Entry 9N5D (X-ray diffraction, 3.35 A resolution); this record covers chains A and H of the 13 polymer chains in the assembly.

[Chain A]
Molecule: DNA-directed RNA polymerase II subunit RPB1
Source organism: Saccharomyces cerevisiae S288C
Notes: EC 2.7.7.6
Reference sequence: P04050 (RPB1_YEAST); numbering as in UniProt (aligned over 1-1733)
Chain sequence (1733 residues; row label = number of the first residue in the row):
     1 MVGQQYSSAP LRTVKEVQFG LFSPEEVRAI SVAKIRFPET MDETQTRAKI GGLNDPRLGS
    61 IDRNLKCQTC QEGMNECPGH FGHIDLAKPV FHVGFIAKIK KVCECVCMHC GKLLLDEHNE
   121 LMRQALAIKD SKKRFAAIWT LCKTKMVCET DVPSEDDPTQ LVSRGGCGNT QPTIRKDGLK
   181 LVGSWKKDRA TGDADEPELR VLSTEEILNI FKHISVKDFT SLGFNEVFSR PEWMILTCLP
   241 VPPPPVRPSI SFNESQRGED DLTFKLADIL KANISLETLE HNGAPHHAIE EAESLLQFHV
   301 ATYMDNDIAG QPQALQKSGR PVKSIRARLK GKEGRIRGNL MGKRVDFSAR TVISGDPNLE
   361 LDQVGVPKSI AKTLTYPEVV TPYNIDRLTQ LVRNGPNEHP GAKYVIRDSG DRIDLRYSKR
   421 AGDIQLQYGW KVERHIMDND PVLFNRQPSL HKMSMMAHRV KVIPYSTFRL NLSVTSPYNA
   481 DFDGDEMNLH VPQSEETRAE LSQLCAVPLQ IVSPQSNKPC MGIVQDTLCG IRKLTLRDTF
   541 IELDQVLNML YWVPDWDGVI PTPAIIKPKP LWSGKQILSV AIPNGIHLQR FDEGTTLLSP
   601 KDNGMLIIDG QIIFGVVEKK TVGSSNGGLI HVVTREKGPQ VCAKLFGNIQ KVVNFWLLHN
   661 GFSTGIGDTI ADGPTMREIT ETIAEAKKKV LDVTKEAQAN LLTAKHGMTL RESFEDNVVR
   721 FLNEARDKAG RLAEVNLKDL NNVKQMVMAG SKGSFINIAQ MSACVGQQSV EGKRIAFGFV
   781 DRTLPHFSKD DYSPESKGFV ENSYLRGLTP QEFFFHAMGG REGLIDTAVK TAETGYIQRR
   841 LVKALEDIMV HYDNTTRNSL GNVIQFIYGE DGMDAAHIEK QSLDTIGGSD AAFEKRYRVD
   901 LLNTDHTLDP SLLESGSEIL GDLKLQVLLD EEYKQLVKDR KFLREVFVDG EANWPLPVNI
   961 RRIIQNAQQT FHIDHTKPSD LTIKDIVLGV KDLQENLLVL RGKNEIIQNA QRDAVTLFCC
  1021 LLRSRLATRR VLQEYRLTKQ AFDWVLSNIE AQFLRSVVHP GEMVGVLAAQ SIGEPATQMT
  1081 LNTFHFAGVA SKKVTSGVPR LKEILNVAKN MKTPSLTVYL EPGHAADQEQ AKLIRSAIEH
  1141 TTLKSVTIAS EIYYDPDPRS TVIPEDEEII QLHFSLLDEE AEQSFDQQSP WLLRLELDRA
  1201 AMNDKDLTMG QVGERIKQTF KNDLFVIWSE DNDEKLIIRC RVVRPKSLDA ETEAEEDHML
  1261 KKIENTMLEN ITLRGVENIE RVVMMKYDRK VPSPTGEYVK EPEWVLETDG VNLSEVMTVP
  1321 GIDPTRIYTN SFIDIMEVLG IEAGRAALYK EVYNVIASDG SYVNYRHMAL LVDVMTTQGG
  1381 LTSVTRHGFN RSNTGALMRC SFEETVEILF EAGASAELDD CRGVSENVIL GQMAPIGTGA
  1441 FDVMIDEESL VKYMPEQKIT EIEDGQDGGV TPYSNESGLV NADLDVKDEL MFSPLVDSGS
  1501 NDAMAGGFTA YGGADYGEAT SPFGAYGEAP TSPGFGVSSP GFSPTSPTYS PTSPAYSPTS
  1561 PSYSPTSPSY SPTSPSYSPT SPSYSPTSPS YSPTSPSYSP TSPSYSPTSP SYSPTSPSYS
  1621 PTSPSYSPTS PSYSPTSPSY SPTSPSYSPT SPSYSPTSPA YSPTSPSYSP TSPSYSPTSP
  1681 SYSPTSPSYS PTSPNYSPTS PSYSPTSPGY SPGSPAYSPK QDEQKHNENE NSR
Not modelled in the structure: 1-2, 154-160, 187-198, 250-256, 1082-1091, 1177-1186, 1244-1256, 1447-1733
Swiss-Prot annotation at these positions:
  - region: Pro248 to Asp260 (Lid loop), Asn306 to Lys323 (Rudder loop), Pro810 to Glu822 (Bridging helix)
  - binding site (Zn(2+)): Cys67, Cys70, Cys77, His80, Cys107, Cys110, Cys148, Cys167
  - binding site (Mg(2+)): Asp481, Asp483, Asp485
  - modified residue: Thr1471 (Phosphothreonine)
  - cross-link (Glycyl lysine isopeptide (Lys-Gly)): Lys695 (interchain with G-Cter in ubiquitin), Lys1246 (interchain with G-Cter in ubiquitin), Lys1350 (interchain with G-Cter in ubiquitin)
  - natural variant: Ser1653 to Pro1659 (deletion: In strain: A364A)
  - mutagenesis: Lys1246 (K1246R: Impairs ubiquitination during transcription stress)
Disulfides: Cys105-Cys142
Metal / ion sites: Zn2+ site 1: Cys67, Cys70, Cys77; Zn2+ site 2: Cys110, Cys167; Mg2+: Asp483, Asp485

[Chain H]
Molecule: DNA-directed RNA polymerases I, II, and III subunit RPABC3
Source organism: Saccharomyces cerevisiae S288C
Reference sequence: P20436 (RPAB3_YEAST); residue numbers follow UniProt; this construct covers 1-146
Chain sequence (146 residues; numbered 1 to 146; the number before each row is that of its first residue):
     1 MSNTLFDDIF QVSEVDPGRY NKVCRIEAAS TTQDQCKLTL DINVELFPVA AQDSLTVTIA
    61 SSLNLEDTPA NDSSATRSWR PPQAGDRSLA DDYDYVMYGT AYKFEEVSKD LIAVYYSFGG
   121 LLMRLEGNYR NLNNLKQENA YLLIRR
Not modelled in the structure: 1, 64-75
Swiss-Prot annotation at these positions:
  - region: Asp16 to Thr39 (Non-specific ssDNA binding)
  - modified residue: Ser2 (N-acetylserine), Thr68 (Phosphothreonine)

[How chain A and chain H interact]
Residue-residue contacts - 62 pairs, chain A then chain H:
  Arg537(A) - Tyr20(H)
  Arg537(A) - Arg25(H)
  Arg537(A) - Asp41(H)  salt bridge
  Arg537(A) - Gly120(H)  hydrogen bond (side chain-backbone)
  Arg537(A) - Leu122(H)
  Asp538(A) - Tyr20(H)
  Asp538(A) - Asn21(H)  hydrogen bond (side chain-backbone)
  Asp538(A) - Lys22(H)  hydrogen bond (side chain-backbone)
  Asp538(A) - Val23(H)  hydrogen bond (side chain-backbone)
  Phe540(A) - Asn43(H)
  Phe540(A) - Leu121(H)  hydrophobic
  Leu543(A) - Trp79(H)  hydrophobic
  Val559(A) - Thr76(H)
  Val559(A) - Ser78(H)
  Ile560(A) - Ser78(H)
  Ile560(A) - Trp79(H)  hydrogen bond (backbone-backbone)
  Pro561(A) - Trp79(H)
  Thr562(A) - Tyr98(H)
  Pro563(A) - Trp79(H)
  Pro563(A) - Tyr98(H)
  Ala564(A) - Met97(H)
  Ala564(A) - Tyr98(H)  hydrogen bond (backbone-backbone)
  Ala564(A) - Phe118(H)
  Ile565(A) - Asn43(H)
  Ile565(A) - Leu46(H)  hydrophobic
  Ile565(A) - Tyr95(H)
  Ile565(A) - Val96(H)
  Ile565(A) - Met97(H)  hydrophobic
  Ile566(A) - Val96(H)  hydrogen bond (backbone-backbone)
  Ile566(A) - Tyr98(H)  hydrophobic
  Ile566(A) - Tyr141(H)  hydrophobic
  Lys567(A) - Asp91(H)  salt bridge
  Lys567(A) - Tyr93(H)
  Lys567(A) - Asp94(H)
  Lys567(A) - Tyr95(H)
  Lys567(A) - Val96(H)  hydrogen bond (backbone-backbone)
  Pro568(A) - Leu46(H)  hydrophobic
  Pro568(A) - Asp94(H)
  Pro570(A) - Trp79(H)  hydrophobic
  Leu571(A) - Leu46(H)  hydrophobic
  Trp572(A) - Trp79(H)  hydrophobic
  Ser573(A) - Gly119(H)  hydrogen bond (side chain-backbone)
  Lys575(A) - Gly119(H)
  Lys575(A) - Gly120(H)
  Leu597(A) - Tyr102(H)  hydrogen bond (backbone-side chain)
  Leu597(A) - Tyr115(H)  hydrophobic
  Leu597(A) - Leu122(H)
  Leu598(A) - Arg25(H)  hydrogen bond (backbone-side chain)
  Leu598(A) - Thr39(H)
  Leu598(A) - Tyr102(H)
  Leu598(A) - Leu122(H)
  Leu598(A) - Arg124(H)
  Ser599(A) - Arg25(H)
  Pro600(A) - Arg25(H)
  Asp602(A) - Tyr20(H)
  Leu606(A) - Tyr102(H)  hydrophobic
  Ile613(A) - Tyr102(H)  hydrophobic
  Ile613(A) - Ser117(H)  hydrogen bond (backbone-side chain)
  Ile613(A) - Gly120(H)
  Ile613(A) - Leu122(H)
  Phe614(A) - Leu122(H)  hydrophobic
  Asp739(A) - Arg19(H)  salt bridge
Interface residues without a listed pair, chain A (32 interface residues in all): Leu536, Gly558, Gln576, Lys601
Interface residues without a listed pair, chain H (33 interface residues in all): Arg77, Lys103, Met123

[In short]
The interface between chain A and chain H involves 32 residues on one side and 33 on the other, with 12
hydrogen bonds and 3 salt bridges. Polar contacts include Arg537(A)-Asp41(H), Lys567(A)-Asp91(H) and
Asp739(A)-Arg19(H).
Here chain A is DNA-directed RNA polymerase II subunit RPB1 and chain H is DNA-directed RNA polymerases I, II,
and III subunit RPABC3, both from Saccharomyces cerevisiae S288C. Entry 9N5D (RNA polymerase II elongation
complex with 8-oxoG at +1 site, CMP added) was determined by X-ray diffraction (same publication as 9N5B,
9N5C, 9N5E, 9N5F and 9N5G).
